9O62 - chains D and K of the 14 polymer chains in the assembly; structure by electron microscopy, 2.03 A resolution.

# Chain D
Name: R-phycoerythrin class I beta subunit
Source organism: Pyropia tenera
Reference sequence: A0A1C9C989 (A0A1C9C989_9FLOR); residue numbers follow UniProt; this construct covers 1-176
Sequence (176 residues; numbered 1 to 176; the number before each row is that of its first residue):
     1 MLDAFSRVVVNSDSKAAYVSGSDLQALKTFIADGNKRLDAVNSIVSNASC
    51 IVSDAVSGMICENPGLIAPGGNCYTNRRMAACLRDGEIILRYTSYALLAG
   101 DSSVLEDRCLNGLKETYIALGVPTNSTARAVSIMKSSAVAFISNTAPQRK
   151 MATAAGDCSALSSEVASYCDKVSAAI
Construct notes: conflict Ser20 (Gly in A0A1C9C989), Thr127 (Ser in A0A1C9C989), Ala128 (Val in A0A1C9C989), Ser137 (Ala in A0A1C9C989), Pro147 (Ser in A0A1C9C989), Ala154 (Thr in A0A1C9C989), Ala155 (Asp in A0A1C9C989), Ser173 (Ala in A0A1C9C989)

# Chain K
Name: R-phycoerythrin class I alpha subunit
Source organism: Pyropia tenera
Reference sequence: A0A1C9C9A7 (A0A1C9C9A7_9FLOR); numbering as in UniProt (aligned over 1-164)
Sequence (164 residues; row label = number of the first residue in the row):
     1 MKSVITTTISAADAAGRFPSSSDLESVQGNIQRAASRLEAAEKLAGNHEA
    51 VVKEAGDACFAKYPYLKNPGEAGDSQEKINKCYRDIDHYMRLINYSLVVG
   101 GTGPLDEWGIAGAREVYRALNLPGSSYIAAFVFTRDRLCVPRDMSAQAAV
   151 EFSGALDYVINSLC
Construct notes: conflict Pro64 (Ser in A0A1C9C9A7), Gly109 (Cys in A0A1C9C9A7), Ala119 (Thr in A0A1C9C9A7), Gly124 (Ser in A0A1C9C9A7), Ile128 (Val in A0A1C9C9A7), Ala149 (Gly in A0A1C9C9A7), Phe152 (Tyr in A0A1C9C9A7), Ser153 (Gly in A0A1C9C9A7), Gly154 (Ala in A0A1C9C9A7)

# Interface between chain D and chain K
Contacting residue pairs (23):
  Ser53(D) - Ala119(K)
  Ser57(D) - Leu120(K)
  Ile67(D) - Lys81(K)
  Ile67(D) - Arg84(K)
  Tyr74(D) - His88(K)
  Tyr74(D) - Arg91(K)  hydrogen bond
  Thr75(D) - Trp108(K)
  Asn76(D) - Tyr89(K)
  Asn76(D) - Trp108(K)  hydrogen bond (backbone-backbone)
  Asn76(D) - Gly109(K)  hydrogen bond (side chain-backbone)
  Asn76(D) - Ala111(K)
  Asn76(D) - Gly112(K)
  Asn76(D) - Ala113(K)
  Asn76(D) - Val116(K)
  Asn76(D) - Tyr117(K)  hydrogen bond
  Arg77(D) - Glu107(K)
  Arg77(D) - Ala111(K)  hydrogen bond (backbone-backbone)
  Met79(D) - Val116(K)  hydrophobic
  Met79(D) - Leu120(K)  hydrophobic
  Ala80(D) - Gly112(K)
  Ala80(D) - Val116(K)
  Leu83(D) - Val116(K)  hydrophobic
  Leu83(D) - Ala119(K)  hydrophobic
Interface residues without a listed pair, chain K (16 interface residues in all): Glu115

# Summary
10 residues of chain D face 16 of chain K across their interface, with 5 hydrogen bonds. Polar contacts
include Tyr74(D)-Arg91(K), Asn76(D)-Gly109(K) and Asn76(D)-Tyr117(K).
Chain D is R-phycoerythrin class I beta subunit and chain K is R-phycoerythrin class I alpha subunit, both
from Pyropia tenera; the structure, 1C5H TCR bound to R-phycoerythrin, was determined by electron microscopy
together with 9MGB, 9MKO, 9O60 and 9O61 from the same study.
